PDB entry 4DV7 | X-ray diffraction, 3.29 A resolution | chains A and L of the 21 polymer chains in the assembly

# Chain A
Molecule: 16S rRNA
Source organism: Thermus thermophilus
Sequence (1522 nucleotides; each row starts with the number of its first residue; note: 42 numbers in that range are skipped by the numbering (no residue carries them; nothing is unmodelled there); a row labelled like 190A-190L holds insertion residues (190A, then the next letters in order); numbering starts at 0):
     0 UUUGUUGGAG AGUUUGAUCC UGGCUCAGGG UGAACGCUGG CGGCGUGCCU AAGACAUGCA
    60 AGUCGUGCGG G
    73 CCGCGGGGUU UU
    88 ACUCCG
    95 UGGUC
   101 AGCGGCGGAC GGGUGAGUAA CGCGUGGGU
  129A G
   130 ACCUACCCGG AAGAGGGGGA CAACCCGGGG AAACUCGGGC UAAUCCCCCA UGUGGACCCG
   190 C
190A-190L CCCUUGGGGUGU
   191 GUCCAAAGGG CUUU
   216 GCCCGCUUCC GGAUGGGCCC GCGUCCCAUC AGCUAGUUGG UGGGGUAAUG GCCCACCAAG
   276 GCGACGACGG GUAGCCGGUC UGAGAGGAUG GCCGGCCACA GGGGCACUGA GACACGGGCC
   336 CCACUCCUAC GGGAGGCAGC AGUUAGGAAU CUUCCGCAAU GGGCGCAAGC CUGACGGAGC
   396 GACGCCGCUU GGAGGAAGAA GCCCUUCGGG GUGUAAACUC CUGAA
   442 CCCGGGACGA AACCCCCGAC GA
   474 GGGGACUGAC GGUACCGGG
   494 GUAAUAGCGC CGGCCAACUC CGUGCCAGCA GCCGCGGUAA UACGGAGGGC GCGAGCGUUA
   554 CCCGGAUUCA CUGGGCGUAA AGGGCGUGUA GGCGGCCUGG GGCGUCCCAU GUGAAAGACC
   614 ACGGCUCAAC CGUGGGGGAG CGUGGGAUAC GCUCAGGCUA GACGGUGGGA GAGGGUGGUG
   674 GAAUUCCCGG AGUAGCGGUG AAAUGCGCAG AUACCGGGAG GAACGCCGAU GGCGAAGGCA
   734 GCCACCUGGU CCACCCGUGA CGCUGAGGCG CGAAAGCGUG GGGAGCAAAC CGGAUUAGAU
   794 ACCCGGGUAG UCCACGCCCU AAACGAUGCG CGCUAGGUCU CUGGGUCU
   848 CCUGGGGGCC GAAGCUAACG CGUUAAGCGC GCCGCCUGGG GAGUACGGCC GCAAGGCUGA
   908 AACUCAAGGG AAUUGACGGG GGCCCGCACA AGCGGUGGAG CAUGUGGUUU AAUUCGAAGX
   968 AACGCGAAGA ACCUUACCAG GCCUUGACAU GCUAGG
 1003A G
  1004 AACCCGGGUG AAAGCCUGGG GUGCCCC
1030A-1030D GCGA
  1031 GGGGAGCCCU AGCACAGGUG CUGCAUGGCC GUCGUCAGCU CGUGCCGUGA GGUGUUGGGU
  1091 UAAGUCCCGC AACGAGCGCA ACCCCCGCCG UUAGUUGCCA GCGGUUCGGC CGGGCACUCU
  1151 AACGGGACUG CCCGCGAAA
  1171 GCGGGAGGAA GGAGGGGACG ACGUCUGGUC AGCAUGGCCC UUACGGCCUG GGCGACACAC
  1231 GUGCUACAAU GCCCACUACA AAGCGAUGCC ACCCGGCAAC GGGGAGCUAA UCGCAAAAAG
  1291 GUGGGCCCAG UUCGGAUUGG GGUCUGCAAC CCGACCCCAU GAAGCCGGAA UCGCUAGUAA
  1351 UCGCGGAUCA G
 1361A C
  1362 CAUGCCGCGG UGAAUACGUU CCCGGGCCUU GUACACACXG CCXGUXACGC CAUGGGAGCG
  1422 GGCUCUACCC GAAGUCGCCG GG
  1446 AGCCUACGGG
  1459 CAGGCGCCGA GGGUAGGGCC CGUGACUGGG GCGAAGUCGU AACAAGGUAG CUGUACCGGA
  1519 AGGUGCGGCU GGAUCCACUC CUUUCU
Unresolved in the structure: 0-4, 1534-1538
Modified positions: PSU (pseudouridine-5'-monophosphate) at position 516, 7MG (7N-methyl-8-hydroguanosine-5'-monophosphate) at position 527, M2G (N2-dimethylguanosine-5'-monophosphate) at position 966, 5MC (5-methylcytidine-5'-monophosphate) at position 967, 2MG (2N-methylguanosine-5'-monophosphate) at position 1207, 5MC (5-methylcytidine-5'-monophosphate) at position 1400, 4OC (4n,o2'-methylcytidine-5'-monophosphate) at position 1402, 5MC (5-methylcytidine-5'-monophosphate) at position 1404, 5MC (5-methylcytidine-5'-monophosphate) at position 1407, UR3 (3-methyluridine-5'-monophoshate) at position 1498, MA6 (6N-dimethyladenosine-5'-monophoshate) at position 1518, MA6 (6N-dimethyladenosine-5'-monophoshate) at position 1519, PSU (pseudouridine-5'-monophosphate) at position 1540, PSU (pseudouridine-5'-monophosphate) at position 1541
Differences from the reference sequence: engineered mutation G915 (A1538 in M26923.1); conflict C1534 (A2157 in M26923.1), A1535 (C2158 in M26923.1)
Bound ions: Mg2+ site 1 near U5 (its only coordinating residue here); Mg2+ site 2: U12, G21; Mg2+ site 3 near G21 (its only coordinating residue here); Mg2+ site 4: C48, G115; Mg2+ site 5 near A53 (its only coordinating residue here); Mg2+ site 6: A59, U387; Mg2+ site 7: U62, G105; Mg2+ site 8: G97, U98; Mg2+ site 9 near G107 (its only coordinating residue here); Mg2+ site 10 near A109 (its only coordinating residue here); Mg2+ site 11 near G111 (its only coordinating residue here); Mg2+ site 12 near G115 (its only coordinating residue here); 103 more Mg2+ sites not listed
Small-molecule neighbours: streptomycin (SRY): U12, U14, C526, 7MG_527, C912, A913, A914, G915, C1490, G1491

# Chain L
Protein: ribosomal protein S12
Source organism: Thermus thermophilus
UniProt: F6DEQ7 (F6DEQ7_THETG); numbering as in UniProt (aligned over 1-135)
Chain sequence (135 residues; row label = number of the first residue in the row):
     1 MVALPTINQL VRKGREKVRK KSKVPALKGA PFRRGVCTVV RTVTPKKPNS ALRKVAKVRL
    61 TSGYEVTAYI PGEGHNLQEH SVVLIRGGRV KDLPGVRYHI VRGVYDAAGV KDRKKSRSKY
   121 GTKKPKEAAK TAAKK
Unresolved in the structure: 1-4, 129-135
Modified positions: Asp92 ((3s)-3-(methylsulfanyl)-l-aspartic acid; 0TD)
Bound ions: Mg2+: Pro48, Asn49 (shared with G529(A) of chain A)
Small-molecule neighbours: streptomycin (SRY): Lys46, Lys47, Pro48, Lys91, Asp92

# Interface between chain A and chain L
Residue-residue contacts - 120 pairs, chain A then chain L:
  U24(A) with Lys23(L), salt bridge to the phosphate
  A33(A) with Phe32(L), base contact
  C34(A) with Phe32(L), sugar contact; Val101(L), sugar contact; Val104(L), phosphate contact
  G35(A) with Val104(L), sugar contact; Arg117(L), hydrogen bond to the sugar; Ser118(L), hydrogen bond to the sugar; Gly121(L), sugar contact
  C36(A) with Arg117(L), hydrogen bond to the sugar; Thr122(L), sugar contact; Lys123(L), phosphate contact; Lys124(L), phosphate contact
  U37(A) with Lys123(L), salt bridge to the phosphate; Lys124(L), hydrogen bond to the phosphate
  G302(A) with Lys17(L), salt bridge to the phosphate
  A303(A) with Lys17(L), phosphate contact
  G362(A) with Arg33(L), hydrogen bond to the phosphate; Arg34(L), salt bridge to the phosphate; Thr61(L), phosphate contact
  A363(A) with Ala30(L), base contact; Pro31(L), base contact; Phe32(L), base contact; Arg33(L), salt bridge to the phosphate; Arg34(L), salt bridge to the phosphate; Thr61(L), hydrogen bond to the phosphate; Leu84(L), sugar contact; Tyr105(L), sugar contact
  G500(A) with Lys124(L), salt bridge to the phosphate
  C501(A) with Arg117(L), salt bridge to the phosphate; Ser118(L), phosphate contact; Lys124(L), salt bridge to the phosphate
  G502(A) with Ser116(L), phosphate contact; Arg117(L), hydrogen bond to the phosphate; Ser118(L), hydrogen bond to the phosphate; Lys119(L), hydrogen bond to the phosphate
  C503(A) with Ser116(L), phosphate contact; Lys119(L), salt bridge to the phosphate
  C519(A) with Ser50(L), hydrogen bond to the phosphate
  A520(A) with Ala51(L), phosphate contact; Leu52(L), hydrogen bond to the phosphate; Lys54(L), salt bridge to the phosphate; Glu73(L), hydrogen bond to the sugar
  G521(A) with Arg53(L), hydrogen bond to the base; Lys54(L), salt bridge to the phosphate; Gly72(L), phosphate contact; Glu73(L), phosphate contact
  C522(A) with Asn49(L), base contact; Arg53(L), base contact; Tyr69(L), hydrogen bond to the phosphate; Pro71(L), phosphate contact; Gly72(L), hydrogen bond to the phosphate; Tyr120(L), hydrogen bond to the phosphate
  A523(A) with Arg53(L), base contact; Val90(L), base contact; Lys91(L), base contact; Asp92(L), base contact; Tyr120(L), phosphate contact
  C525(A) with Lys91(L), phosphate contact
  C526(A) with Lys91(L), salt bridge to the phosphate
  7MG_527(A) with Asn49(L), hydrogen bond to the base
  C528(A) with Asn49(L), hydrogen bond to the base
  G529(A) with Asn49(L), base contact; Ser50(L), hydrogen bond to the base
  G537(A) with Glu73(L), sugar contact; Arg113(L), salt bridge to the phosphate
  G538(A) with Arg113(L), salt bridge to the phosphate; Lys114(L), hydrogen bond to the phosphate; Lys115(L), hydrogen bond to the phosphate
  A539(A) with Lys114(L), salt bridge to the phosphate; Lys115(L), salt bridge to the phosphate
  G550(A) with Ser118(L), base contact; Lys119(L), sugar contact
  U551(A) with Arg86(L), sugar contact
  U552(A) with Pro31(L), hydrogen bond to the sugar; Arg86(L), hydrogen bond to the sugar; Gly87(L), phosphate contact
  A553(A) with Val24(L), phosphate contact; Gly29(L), hydrogen bond to the sugar; Ala30(L), sugar contact; Pro31(L), sugar contact
  C554(A) with Ser22(L), hydrogen bond to the phosphate
  C555(A) with Lys20(L), phosphate contact
  C556(A) with Lys20(L), salt bridge to the phosphate
  C562(A) with Arg15(L), sugar contact; Glu16(L), hydrogen bond to the sugar; Lys17(L), sugar contact; Val18(L), base contact
  A563(A) with Arg15(L), base contact
  C564(A) with Leu10(L), phosphate contact; Arg15(L), salt bridge to the phosphate
  G567(A) with Pro5(L), base contact; Arg15(L), hydrogen bond to the base
  G568(A) with Pro5(L), base contact
  G585(A) with Asn8(L), hydrogen bond to the sugar
  C879(A) with Thr6(L), base contact
  C880(A) with Thr6(L), hydrogen bond to the phosphate; Asn8(L), hydrogen bond to the phosphate; Gln9(L), phosphate contact; Arg12(L), salt bridge to the phosphate
  G881(A) with Gln9(L), hydrogen bond to the phosphate; Arg12(L), salt bridge to the phosphate
  C882(A) with Gln9(L), base contact
  U884(A) with Arg15(L), base contact
  A909(A) with Lys21(L), phosphate contact
  C910(A) with Arg97(L), salt bridge to the phosphate
  U911(A) with Gly95(L), phosphate contact; Arg97(L), salt bridge to the phosphate
  C912(A) with Lys46(L), phosphate contact; Pro94(L), phosphate contact
  A913(A) with Lys46(L), salt bridge to the phosphate; Lys91(L), salt bridge to the phosphate
  C1412(A) with Lys57(L), salt bridge to the phosphate
  C1490(A) with Pro94(L), sugar contact
  G1491(A) with Lys46(L), phosphate contact; Lys47(L), salt bridge to the phosphate
  A1492(A) with Pro45(L), sugar contact; Lys46(L), phosphate contact; Lys47(L), salt bridge to the phosphate
  A1493(A) with Lys47(L), phosphate contact
Also at the interface, not in a pair above, chain A (60 interface residues in all): A32, C518, A759, C883, A908
Also at the interface, not in a pair above, chain L (64 interface residues in all): Lys13, Thr44, Pro48, Gly88

# Summary
The interface between chain A and chain L involves 60 residues on one side and 64 on the other, with 31
hydrogen bonds and 28 salt bridges. Among the polar pairs are G521(A)-Arg53(L), 7MG_527(A)-Asn49(L) and
C528(A)-Asn49(L). Streptomycin is bound between chain A and chain L.
Chain A is 16S rRNA and chain L is ribosomal protein S12, both from Thermus thermophilus; the structure,
Crystal structure of the Thermus thermophilus 30S ribosomal subunit with a 16S rRNA mutation, A915G, bound
..., was determined by X-ray diffraction.
